PDB entry 6XXS | X-ray diffraction, 3.25 A resolution | chains A and C of the 8 polymer chains in the assembly

Chain A:
Protein: B-cell lymphoma 6 protein
Source organism: Homo sapiens
UniProt: P41182 (BCL6_HUMAN); residues 6-129 here = UniProt positions 6-129
Chain sequence (135 residues; row label = number of the first residue in the row; numbers below 1 keep their minus sign (Gly-5 is residue -5)):
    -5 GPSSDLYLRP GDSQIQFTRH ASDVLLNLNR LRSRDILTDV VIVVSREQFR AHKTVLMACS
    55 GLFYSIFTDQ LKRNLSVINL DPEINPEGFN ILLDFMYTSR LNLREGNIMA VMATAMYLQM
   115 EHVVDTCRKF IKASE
Not modelled in the structure: -5 to -3, 128-129
Construct notes: expression tag (-5 to 5); engineered mutation Gln8 (Cys in P41182), Arg67 (Cys in P41182), Asn84 (Cys in P41182)
UniProt features mapped onto this chain:
  - mutagenesis: Asn21 (N21K: Abolishes interaction with NCOR2 and HDAC2, no effect on interaction with CTBP1 and transcriptional autoinhibition; when associated with A-116 and 376-Q--Q-379), Ser59 (S59A: Abolished ubiquitination by the SCF(FBXL17) complex), His116 (H116A: Abolishes interaction with NCOR2 and HDAC2, no effect on interaction with CTBP1 and transcriptional autoinhibition; when associated with K-21 and 376-Q--Q-379)
What the authors report for this chain:
  - mutagenesis - C8Q/C67R/C84N: increased expression (citing earlier work)

Chain C:
Protein: Nuclear receptor corepressor 1
UniProt: O75376 (NCOR1_HUMAN); numbering as in UniProt (aligned over 1340-1356)
Chain sequence (17 residues; row label = number of the first residue in the row):
  1340 GITTIKEMGR SIHEIPR

Chain A / chain C interface:
Residue-residue contacts (19; chain A residue first):
  Met51(A) with His1352(C), hydrogen bond (backbone-side chain); Ile1354(C)
  Ala52(A) with Ile1351(C); His1352(C), hydrogen bond (backbone-side chain)
  Cys53(A) with Ile1351(C), hydrophobic; His1352(C)
  Ser54(A) with His1352(C)
  Tyr58(A) with His1352(C); Ile1354(C), hydrophobic
  Arg98(A) with Ile1341(C)
  His116(A) with Arg1349(C); Ser1350(C); Ile1351(C), hydrogen bond (side chain-backbone); His1352(C)
  Val117(A) with Ser1350(C)
  Thr120(A) with Glu1346(C)
  Lys123(A) with Glu1346(C), salt bridge
  Phe124(A) with Ile1344(C), hydrophobic; Glu1346(C)
Other interface residues (no listed pair), chain A (13 interface residues in all): Gly55, Phe89
Other interface residues (no listed pair), chain C (10 interface residues in all): Lys1345, Pro1355

In short:
13 residues of chain A face 10 of chain C across their interface, with 3 hydrogen bonds and 1 salt bridge.
Polar pairs include Lys123(A)-Glu1346(C), Met51(A)-His1352(C) and Ala52(A)-His1352(C). Curated annotation
(UniProt) lists 3 mutagenesis sites on chain A. From the paper: C8Q/C67R/C84N of chain A increase expression.
Chain A is B-cell lymphoma 6 protein (Homo sapiens) and chain C is Nuclear receptor corepressor 1; the
structure, Crystal structure of an NCoR1BBD2-BCL6BTB chimera in complex with the NcoR1 BBD1 corepressor
peptide, was determined by X-ray diffraction (same publication as 6XWF, 6XYX, 6XZZ, 6Y17 and 6ZBU).
